PDB entry 9L1X | electron microscopy, 2.69 A resolution | chains E and I of the 12 polymer chains in the assembly

== Chain E ==
Molecule: Histone H3.3
Organism: Homo sapiens
UniProt: P84243 (H33_HUMAN); residues 1-135 here correspond to UniProt positions 2-136 (UniProt number = residue number + 1)
Sequence (135 residues; numbered 1 to 135; the number before each row is that of its first residue):
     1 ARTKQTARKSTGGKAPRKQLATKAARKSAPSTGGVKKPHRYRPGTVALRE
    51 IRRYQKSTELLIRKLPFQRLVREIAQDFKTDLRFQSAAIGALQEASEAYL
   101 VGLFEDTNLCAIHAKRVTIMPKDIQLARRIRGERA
Unresolved in the structure: 1-37
Swiss-Prot annotation at these positions:
  - site: Ser31 (Interaction with ZMYND11)
  - modified residue: Arg2 (Asymmetric dimethylarginine), Thr3 (Phosphothreonine), Lys4 (Allysine), Gln5 (5-glutamyl dopamine), Thr6 (Phosphothreonine), Arg8 (Citrulline), Lys9 (N6,N6,N6-trimethyllysine), Ser10 (ADP-ribosylserine), Thr11 (Phosphothreonine), Lys14 (N6-(2-hydroxyisobutyryl)lysine), Arg17 (Asymmetric dimethylarginine), Lys18 (N6-(2-hydroxyisobutyryl)lysine), Lys23 (N6-(2-hydroxyisobutyryl)lysine), Arg26 (Citrulline), Lys27 (N6,N6,N6-trimethyllysine), Ser28 (ADP-ribosylserine), Ser31 (Phosphoserine), Lys36 (N6,N6,N6-trimethyllysine), Lys37 (N6-methyllysine), Tyr41 (Phosphotyrosine) and 9 more in UniProt
  - lipidation: Lys18 (N6-decanoyllysine)

== Chain I ==
Molecule: 601 dna_r
Organism: Homo sapiens
Sequence (189 nucleotides; row label = number of the first residue in the row; numbers below 1 keep their minus sign (DA-94 is residue -94)):
   -94 ATCAGCGACACCGGCACTGGAATCGGATGTATATATCTGACACGTGCCTG
   -44 GAGACTAGGGAGTAATCCCCTTGGCGGTTAAAACGCGGGGGACAGCGCGT
     6 ACGTGCGTTTAAGCGGTGCTAGAGCTGTCTACGACCAATTGAGCGGCCTC
    56 GGCACCGGGATTCTCGATGGCATCCGGCATCACCCGGAT
Unresolved in the structure: -94 to -85, 78-94

== Interface between chain E and chain I ==
Pairs across the interface (24):
  Arg40(E) - DT9(I)  hydrogen bond to the base
  Arg40(E) - DG10(I)  sugar contact
  Tyr41(E) - DT-67(I)  phosphate contact
  Tyr41(E) - DG-66(I)  sugar contact
  Tyr41(E) - DT9(I)  sugar contact
  Tyr41(E) - DG10(I)  hydrogen bond to the phosphate
  Arg42(E) - DT9(I)  phosphate contact
  Pro43(E) - DG8(I)  phosphate contact
  Pro43(E) - DT9(I)  phosphate contact
  Gly44(E) - DG8(I)  phosphate contact
  Gly44(E) - DT9(I)  hydrogen bond to the phosphate
  Thr45(E) - DT9(I)  phosphate contact
  Val46(E) - DT9(I)  hydrogen bond to the phosphate
  Val46(E) - DG10(I)  phosphate contact
  Ala47(E) - DT9(I)  hydrogen bond to the phosphate
  Arg49(E) - DG-66(I)  sugar contact
  Arg49(E) - DT-65(I)  phosphate contact
  Arg63(E) - DA17(I)  phosphate contact
  Arg63(E) - DG18(I)  phosphate contact
  Lys64(E) - DG18(I)  hydrogen bond to the phosphate
  Leu65(E) - DA17(I)  sugar contact
  Leu65(E) - DG18(I)  hydrogen bond to the phosphate
  Pro66(E) - DA17(I)  phosphate contact
  Arg69(E) - DA17(I)  salt bridge to the phosphate
Other interface residues (no listed pair), chain E (17 interface residues in all): His39, Arg53, Arg83
Other interface residues (no listed pair), chain I (11 interface residues in all): DA-68, DA26, DG27

== Overview ==
17 residues of chain E and 11 residues of chain I are in contact, with 7 hydrogen bonds and 1 salt bridge.
Polar pairs include Arg40(E)-DT9(I), Tyr41(E)-DG10(I) and Gly44(E)-DT9(I).
Chain E is Histone H3.3 and chain I is 601 dna_r, both from Homo sapiens; the structure, hDEK-nucleosome
complex (conformation 1), was determined by electron microscopy together with 9L22 from the same study.
